PDB entry 7U2R | X-ray diffraction, 1.85 A resolution | chain A

== Chain A ==
Name: Apyc1
Organism: Paenibacillus sp. J14
UniProtKB: C6J7N0 (C6J7N0_9BACL); residues 2-245 here correspond to UniProt positions 3-246 (UniProt number = residue number + 1)
Sequence (245 residues; each row starts with the number of its first residue):
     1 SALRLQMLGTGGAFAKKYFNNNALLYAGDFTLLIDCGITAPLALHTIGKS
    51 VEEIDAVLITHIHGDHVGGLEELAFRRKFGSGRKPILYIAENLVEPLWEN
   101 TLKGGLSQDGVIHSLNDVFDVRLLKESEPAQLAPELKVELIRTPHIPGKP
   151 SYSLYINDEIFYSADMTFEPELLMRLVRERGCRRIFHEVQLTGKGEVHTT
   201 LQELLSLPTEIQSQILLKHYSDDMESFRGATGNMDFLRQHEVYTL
Not modelled in the structure: 1
Differences from the reference sequence: expression tag (1); conflict Lys218 (Met219 in C6J7N0)
Modified positions: Mse7, Mse166, Mse174, Mse224, Mse234 (selenomethionine; parent Met)
Ion coordination: Zn2+ site 1: His61, His63, His145, Asp165; Zn2+ site 2: Asp65, His66, Asp165, His219

== Overview ==
The Zn2+ site 1 is built by His61, His63, His145 and Asp165. The Zn2+ site 2 is built by Asp65, His66, Asp165
and His219.
Chain A is Apyc1 (Paenibacillus sp. J14); the structure, Structure of Paenibacillus sp. J14 Apyc1, was
determined by X-ray diffraction (same publication as 7T26, 7T27 and 7T28).
